PDB entry 6DC8 | X-ray diffraction, 1.80 A resolution | chains H and P of the 3 polymer chains in the assembly

== Chain H ==
Name: IgG heavy chain
Source organism: Mus musculus
Chain sequence (217 residues; row label = number of the first residue in the row; a row labelled like 82A-82C holds insertion residues (82A, then the next letters in order)):
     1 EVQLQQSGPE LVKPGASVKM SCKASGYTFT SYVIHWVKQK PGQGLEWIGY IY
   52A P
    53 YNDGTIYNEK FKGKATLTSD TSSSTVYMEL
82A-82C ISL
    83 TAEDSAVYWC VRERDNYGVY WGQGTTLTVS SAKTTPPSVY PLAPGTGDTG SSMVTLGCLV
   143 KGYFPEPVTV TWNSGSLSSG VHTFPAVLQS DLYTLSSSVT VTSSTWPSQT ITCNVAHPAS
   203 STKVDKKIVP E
Disulfides: Cys22-Cys92, Cys140-Cys195
What the authors report for this chain:
  - conformationally variable residues (loop rearrangement): Arg96 to Tyr99

== Chain P ==
Name: Microtubule-associated protein tau
Reference sequence: P10636 (TAU_HUMAN); residues 379-408 here correspond to UniProt positions 696-725 (UniProt number = residue number + 317)
Chain sequence (31 residues; row label = number of the first residue in the row):
   379 RENAKAKTDH GAEIVYKSPV VSGDTSPRHL X
Not modelled in the structure: 379-403
Construct notes: amidation (409)
Modified positions: NH2 (amino group) at position 409
Curated features (UniProtKB/Swiss-Prot):
  - site (Not glycated): Lys383, Lys385, Lys395
  - modified residue: Lys385 (N6-acetyllysine), Tyr394 (Phosphotyrosine), Ser396 (Phosphoserine), Ser400 (Phosphoserine), Thr403 (Phosphothreonine), Ser404 (Phosphoserine)
  - glycosylation: Ser400 (O-linked (GlcNAc) serine)
  - cross-link: Lys385 (Glycyl lysine isopeptide (Lys-Gly) (interchain with G-Cter in ubiquitin))
What the authors report for this chain:
  - binding site for phosphate ion: Ser404, His407

== Chain H / chain P interface ==
Residue-residue contacts (19; chain H residue first):
  Ser31(H) with Arg406(P)
  Val33(H) with Arg406(P)
  His35(H) with Arg406(P); His407(P), hydrogen bond (side chain-backbone); Leu408(P)
  Tyr50(H) with Arg406(P)
  Tyr52(H) with Arg406(P)
  Val93(H) with Leu408(P)
  Arg94(H) with Leu408(P); NH2_409(P)
  Glu95(H) with Arg406(P), salt bridge; His407(P); Leu408(P); NH2_409(P)
  Arg96(H) with His407(P); Leu408(P); NH2_409(P)
  Val101(H) with Leu408(P); NH2_409(P)
Other interface residues (no listed pair), chain H (14 interface residues in all): Tyr32, Val37, Trp47, Trp103
From the paper, about this interface:
  - residue pairs: Arg406(P)-Glu95(H) (salt bridge)
  - epitope / paratope residues, chain P: Arg406(P)

== In short ==
14 residues of chain H face 4 of chain P across their interface, with 1 hydrogen bond and 1 salt bridge. Polar
contacts include Glu95(H)-Arg406(P) and His35(H)-His407(P). The authors report a salt bridge between Arg406(P)
and Glu95(H). From the paper: a binding site for phosphate ion at Ser404(P) and His407(P); the
epitope/paratope residue Arg406(P).
Chain H is IgG heavy chain (Mus musculus) and chain P is Microtubule-associated protein tau; the structure,
Fab/epitope complex of mouse monoclonal antibody 8B2 targeting a non-phosphorylated tau epitope, was
determined by X-ray diffraction, deposited together with 6DC7, 6DC9 and 6DCA.
